PDB entry 8A5Y | electron microscopy, 4.90 A resolution (low resolution: residue-level contacts below are approximate; hydrogen-bond / salt-bridge calls are withheld) | chains J and K of the 17 polymer chains in the assembly

[Chain J (and K)]
Protein: Anaphase-promoting complex subunit CDC16
From: Saccharomyces cerevisiae
Notes: chain K of this document is another copy of the same molecule, construct and numbering; everything in this record applies to it too
Reference sequence: P09798 (CDC16_YEAST); residue numbers follow UniProt; this construct covers 1-840
Chain sequence (850 residues; numbered 1 to 850; the number before each row is that of its first residue):
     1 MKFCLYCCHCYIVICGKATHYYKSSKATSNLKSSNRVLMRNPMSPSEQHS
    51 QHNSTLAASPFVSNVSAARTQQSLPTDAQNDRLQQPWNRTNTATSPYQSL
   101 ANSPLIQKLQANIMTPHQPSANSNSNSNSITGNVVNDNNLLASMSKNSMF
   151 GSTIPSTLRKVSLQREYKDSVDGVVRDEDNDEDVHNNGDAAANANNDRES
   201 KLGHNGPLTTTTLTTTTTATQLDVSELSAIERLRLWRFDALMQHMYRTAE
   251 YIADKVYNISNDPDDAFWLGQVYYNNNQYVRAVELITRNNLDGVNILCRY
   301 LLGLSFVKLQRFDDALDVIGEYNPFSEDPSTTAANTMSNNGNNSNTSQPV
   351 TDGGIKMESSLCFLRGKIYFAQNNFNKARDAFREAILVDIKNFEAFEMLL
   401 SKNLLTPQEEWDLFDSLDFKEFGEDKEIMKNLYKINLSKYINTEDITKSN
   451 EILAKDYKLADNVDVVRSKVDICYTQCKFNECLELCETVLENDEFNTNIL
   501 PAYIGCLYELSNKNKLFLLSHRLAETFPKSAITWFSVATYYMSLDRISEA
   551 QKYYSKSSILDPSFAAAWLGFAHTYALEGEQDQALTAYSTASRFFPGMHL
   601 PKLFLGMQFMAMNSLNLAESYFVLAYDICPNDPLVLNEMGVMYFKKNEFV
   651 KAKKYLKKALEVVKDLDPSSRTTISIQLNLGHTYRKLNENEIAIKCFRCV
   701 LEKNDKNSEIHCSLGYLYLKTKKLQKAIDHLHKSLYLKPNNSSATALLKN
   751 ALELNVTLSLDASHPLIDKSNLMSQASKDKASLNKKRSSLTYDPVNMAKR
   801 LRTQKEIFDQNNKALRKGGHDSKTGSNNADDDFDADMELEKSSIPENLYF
Disordered / not traced: 1-228, 328-351, 762-850 (chain K: 1-228, 327-351, 759-850)
Differences from the reference sequence: expression tag (841-850)
Cystine bridges: C482-C506
Swiss-Prot annotation at these positions:
  - mutagenesis: S44 (S44A: Abolishes phosphorylation; when associated with A-59; A-95; A-103; A-115 and A-406), S59 (S59A: Abolishes phosphorylation; when associated with A-44; A-95; A-103; A-115 and A-406), S95 (S95A: Abolishes phosphorylation; when associated with A-44; A-59; A-103; A-115 and A-406), S103 (S103A: Abolishes phosphorylation; when associated with A-44; A-59; A-95; A-115 and A-406), T115 (T115A: Abolishes phosphorylation; when associated with A-44; A-59; A-95; A-103 and A-406), T406 (T406A: Abolishes phosphorylation; when associated with A-44; A-59; A-95; A-103 and A-115), C482 (C482Y: In CDC16-264; G2/M cell cycle arrest at 36 degrees Celsius), S530 (S530P: In CDC16-183; G2/M cell cycle arrest at 37 degrees Celsius), S557 (S557F: In CDC16-1; G2/M cell cycle arrest at 36 degrees Celsius)

[Interface between chain J and chain K]
Contacting residue pairs (91; chain J residue first):
  A229(J) with E424(K)
  L233(J) with M429(K)
  L235(J) with G353(K); G354(K)
  W236(J) with I355(K); K391(K); M429(K)
  F238(J) with F238(K)
  D239(J) with G354(K)
  M242(J) with W268(K); Q271(K)
  Q243(J) with Y300(K); I355(K)
  H244(J) with Q271(K); Y274(K); N275(K)
  M245(J) with Y300(K); E394(K)
  Y246(J) with E394(K)
  R247(J) with E394(K); E397(K); N498(K)
  T248(J) with K391(K); F393(K); E394(K)
  Y251(J) with F393(K); L432(K); N436(K); D464(K)
  D254(J) with N462(K); V463(K)
  N258(J) with K458(K); L459(K); N462(K)
  I259(J) with Y457(K); K458(K)
  Q271(J) with M242(K); H244(K)
  Y274(J) with H244(K)
  N275(J) with H244(K)
  V280(J) with F495(K); F527(K)
  R281(J) with F495(K); T497(K); F527(K)
  E284(J) with N492(K); D493(K)
  R288(J) with N492(K); D493(K)
  Y300(J) with Q243(K); M245(K)
  L304(J) with H244(K)
  G353(J) with L235(K)
  G354(J) with D239(K)
  I355(J) with W236(K); D239(K); Q243(K)
  M357(J) with Q243(K)
  S360(J) with Q243(K)
  F363(J) with M245(K)
  K391(J) with W236(K)
  F393(J) with T248(K)
  E394(J) with M245(K); R247(K); T248(K)
  E397(J) with R247(K)
  F422(J) with W236(K)
  D425(J) with L233(K)
  L432(J) with Y251(K); K255(K)
  Y433(J) with W236(K)
  I435(J) with Y251(K)
  N436(J) with Y251(K)
  K458(J) with N258(K)
  L459(J) with K255(K); N258(K); I259(K)
  N462(J) with D254(K); K255(K); N258(K)
  V463(J) with D254(K)
  D464(J) with Y251(K); K255(K)
  R467(J) with R247(K)
  N492(J) with R288(K)
  D493(J) with R281(K)
  F495(J) with V280(K); R281(K)
  N496(J) with R281(K)
  T497(J) with R281(K)
  N498(J) with R247(K)
Interface residues without a listed pair, chain J (63 interface residues in all): R232, A249, E250, K255, Y273, E424, M429, A460, F527
Interface residues without a listed pair, chain K (63 interface residues in all): R232, L241, Y246, F267, Q278, L304, F363, N392, M398, F422, Y433, D461, R467, E494, N496, T526

[Summary]
The chain J/chain K interface involves 63 residues from each chain. From UniProt: 9 mutagenesis sites on chain
J.
Both chains are Anaphase-promoting complex subunit CDC16 (Saccharomyces cerevisiae). Entry 8A5Y (S. cerevisiae
apo unphosphorylated APC/C) was determined by electron microscopy.
